Entry 6A5T (electron microscopy, 6.70 A resolution (low resolution: residue-level contacts below are approximate; hydrogen-bond / salt-bridge calls are withheld)); this record covers chains N and e of the 23 polymer chains in the assembly.

[Chain N]
Molecule: 198-nt DNA strand
Sequence (198 nucleotides; row label = number of the first residue in the row; numbers below 1 keep their minus sign (DG-125 is residue -125)):
  -125 GCTTACGTCA GTCTGGCCAT CTTTGTGTTT GGTGTGTTTG GGTGGTGGCC GTTTTCGTTG
   -65 TTTTTTTCTG TCTCGTGCCT GGTGTCTTGG GTGTAATCCC CTTGGCGGTT AAAACGCGGG
    -5 GGACAGCGCG TACGTGCGTT TAAGCGGTGC TAGAGCTGTC TACGACCAAT TGAGCGGCCT
    55 CGGCACCGGG ATTCTGAT
Not modelled in the structure: -125 to -54, -41 to -33

[Chain e]
Protein: Histone H3.3
From: Homo sapiens
Reference sequence: P84243 (H33_HUMAN); residues 0-135 here correspond to UniProt positions 1-136 (UniProt number = residue number + 1)
Amino-acid sequence (139 residues; row label = number of the first residue in the row; numbers below 1 keep their minus sign (Gly-3 is residue -3)):
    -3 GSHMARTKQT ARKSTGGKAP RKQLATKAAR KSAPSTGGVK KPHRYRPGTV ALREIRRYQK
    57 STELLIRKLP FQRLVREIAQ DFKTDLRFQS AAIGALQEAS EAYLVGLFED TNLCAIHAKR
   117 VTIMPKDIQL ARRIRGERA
Not modelled in the structure: -3 to 38
Differences from the reference sequence: expression tag (-3 to -1)
Swiss-Prot annotation at these positions:
  - site: Ser31 (Interaction with ZMYND11)
  - modified residue: Arg2 (Asymmetric dimethylarginine), Thr3 (Phosphothreonine), Lys4 (Allysine), Gln5 (5-glutamyl dopamine), Thr6 (Phosphothreonine), Arg8 (Citrulline), Lys9 (N6,N6,N6-trimethyllysine), Ser10 (ADP-ribosylserine), Thr11 (Phosphothreonine), Lys14 (N6-(2-hydroxyisobutyryl)lysine), Arg17 (Asymmetric dimethylarginine), Lys18 (N6-(2-hydroxyisobutyryl)lysine), Lys23 (N6-(2-hydroxyisobutyryl)lysine), Arg26 (Citrulline), Lys27 (N6,N6,N6-trimethyllysine), Ser28 (ADP-ribosylserine), Ser31 (Phosphoserine), Lys36 (N6,N6,N6-trimethyllysine), Lys37 (N6-methyllysine), Tyr41 (Phosphotyrosine) and 9 more in UniProt
  - lipidation: Lys18 (N6-decanoyllysine)

[Chain N / chain e interface]
Pairs across the interface (14):
  DA-14(N) with Arg63(e)
  DA-13(N) with Arg63(e)
  DG-8(N) with Arg40(e)
  DG-5(N) with Arg42(e); Pro43(e)
  DG-4(N) with Thr118(e)
  DA-3(N) with Val117(e); Thr118(e)
  DC-2(N) with Arg116(e); Met120(e)
  DT69(N) with Thr45(e)
  DG70(N) with Arg42(e); Thr45(e)
  DA71(N) with Arg42(e)
Also at the interface, not in a pair above, chain e (10 interface residues in all): His39

[Overview]
The chain N/chain e interface involves 10 residues from each chain.
Chain N is a 198-nt DNA strand and chain e is Histone H3.3 (Homo sapiens); the structure, RNA polymerase II
elongation complex stalled at SHL(-1) of the nucleosome, was determined by electron microscopy, deposited
together with 6A5L, 6A5O, 6A5P, 6A5R, 6A5U and 6INQ.
